8ENA - chain A; structure by X-ray diffraction, 2.50 A resolution.

== Chain A ==
Molecule: Thaumatin-1
Source organism: Thaumatococcus daniellii
UniProtKB: P02883 (THM1_THADA); residues 1-207 here = UniProt positions 1-207
Chain sequence (207 residues; row label = number of the first residue in the row):
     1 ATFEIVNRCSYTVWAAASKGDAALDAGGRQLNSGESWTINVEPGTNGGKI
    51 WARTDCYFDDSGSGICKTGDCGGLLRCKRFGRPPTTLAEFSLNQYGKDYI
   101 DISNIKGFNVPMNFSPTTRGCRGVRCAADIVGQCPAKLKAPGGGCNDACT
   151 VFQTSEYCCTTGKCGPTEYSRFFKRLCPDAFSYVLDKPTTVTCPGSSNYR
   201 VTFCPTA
Disulfides: C9-C204, C56-C66, C71-C77, C121-C193, C126-C177, C134-C145, C149-C158, C159-C164

== Overview ==
Chain A is Thaumatin-1 (Thaumatococcus daniellii); the structure, Thaumatin native-SAD structure, was
determined by X-ray diffraction together with 8EN9 from the same study.
